Entry 8FUM (X-ray diffraction, 1.48 A resolution); this record covers chains A and B of the 8 polymer chains in the assembly.

== Chain A ==
Molecule: Amidohydrolase
From: Rhodococcus wratislaviensis NBRC 100605
UniProt: A0A402C2V4 (A0A402C2V4_RHOWR); residues 13-385 here correspond to UniProt positions 1-373 (UniProt number = residue number - 12)
Chain sequence (392 residues; numbered -6 to 385; the number before each row is that of its first residue; numbers below 1 keep their minus sign (Met-6 is residue -6)):
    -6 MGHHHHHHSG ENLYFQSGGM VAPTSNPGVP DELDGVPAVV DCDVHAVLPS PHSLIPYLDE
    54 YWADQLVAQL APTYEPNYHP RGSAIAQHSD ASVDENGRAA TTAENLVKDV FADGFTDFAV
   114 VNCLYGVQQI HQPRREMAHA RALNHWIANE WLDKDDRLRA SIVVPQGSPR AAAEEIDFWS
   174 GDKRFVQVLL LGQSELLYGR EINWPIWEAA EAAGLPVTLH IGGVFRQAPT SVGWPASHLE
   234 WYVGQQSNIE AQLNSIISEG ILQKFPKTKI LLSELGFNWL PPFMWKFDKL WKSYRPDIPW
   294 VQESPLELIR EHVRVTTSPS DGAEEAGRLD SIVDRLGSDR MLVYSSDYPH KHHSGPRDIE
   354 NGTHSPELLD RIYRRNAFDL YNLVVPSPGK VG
Disordered / not traced: -6 to 28, 379-385
Sequence notes: expression tag (-6 to 12)
Metal / ion sites: Fe ion: Asp36, His38, His213, Glu267, Asp340; Mg2+ near Gly107 (its only coordinating residue here)

== Chain B ==
Molecule: Amidohydrolase
From: Rhodococcus wratislaviensis NBRC 100605
UniProt: A0A402C2Q3 (A0A402C2Q3_RHOWR); numbering as in UniProt (aligned over 1-378)
Chain sequence (378 residues; numbered 1 to 378; the number before each row is that of its first residue):
     1 MTIIEHGSLG TLPAPSVTTG IVDADIHPVP QDGALEPYLD DRWKKHIREY GVRTTTGLQF
    61 ISEYPQMYGG AMRADAWPES GYPGSDRELL RTQLLDKHNI QLGVLQCLAP GGQTLNPAGQ
   121 ALNQELAAAL CRATNDWQLE HLVYPDPRMR AAIPVTFETP DYAVAEIERV GADPGVVAVL
   181 GTSKTLEPLG SRKYWPIYEA SVAQNLPIQF HLSQGGGHAN TGTGWTSYHT EYHTGHVQSF
   241 QSQLLSLVLS GTFDRFPTLK VMFVEGNVAH FAPLIQRMDY TWETLRGELP DLQRKPSEYI
   301 RDHIWASTQP IDEPEKPEHL AELLEEFCGD NVVFATDYPH FDFDDPETAF PRSFPVDLRD
   361 KILRGNGMRF FGVTNQAD
Disordered / not traced: 1-10, 374-378
Modified residues: Cys328 (S-hydroxycysteine; CSO)
Metal / ion sites: Fe ion site 1: Asp25, His27, His211, Glu265, Asp337; Fe ion site 2: Glu265, Asp337, His340 (together with 2-amino-2-hydroxymethyl-propane-1,3-diol); Mg2+: Pro290 (shared with 1 residue of chain D)
Reported in the primary citation:
  - Fe ion coordination through a water molecule: Asp342
  - mutagenesis - D342A: decreased catalytic activity

== Interface between chain A and chain B ==
Contacting residue pairs (150; chain A residue first):
  Ala77(A) - Thr284(B)
  Ile78(A) - Leu285(B)
  Gly185(A) - Thr223(B)
  Gln186(A) - Gly222(B)  hydrogen bond (side chain-backbone)
  Gln186(A) - Thr223(B)
  Ser187(A) - Thr223(B)  hydrogen bond (backbone-side chain)
  Leu189(A) - Thr223(B)
  Leu190(A) - Thr223(B)
  Leu190(A) - Gly224(B)
  Leu190(A) - Trp225(B)
  Leu190(A) - Thr226(B)
  Leu190(A) - Glu231(B)
  Arg193(A) - Ser227(B)
  Ile214(A) - Arg277(B)
  Gln220(A) - Ala219(B)
  Gln220(A) - Thr221(B)  hydrogen bond (side chain-backbone)
  Gln220(A) - Gly222(B)
  Gln220(A) - Thr223(B)
  Gln220(A) - Gly224(B)  hydrogen bond (side chain-backbone)
  Ala221(A) - His218(B)
  Ala221(A) - Gly222(B)
  Pro222(A) - Gly222(B)
  Thr223(A) - Gly222(B)
  Thr223(A) - Ser242(B)
  Ser224(A) - His218(B)
  Ser224(A) - Ala219(B)
  Ser224(A) - Asn220(B)
  Ser224(A) - Thr221(B)
  Ser224(A) - Gly222(B)
  Ser224(A) - Ser239(B)  hydrogen bond
  Val225(A) - Ser183(B)
  Val225(A) - Lys184(B)
  Val225(A) - Thr185(B)
  Val225(A) - Leu186(B)
  Val225(A) - Glu187(B)
  Val225(A) - Pro188(B)
  Val225(A) - His218(B)
  Val225(A) - Ser239(B)
  Val225(A) - Ser242(B)
  Val225(A) - Gln243(B)
  Gly226(A) - Leu186(B)
  Gly226(A) - Pro188(B)
  Gly226(A) - His218(B)
  Trp227(A) - Pro188(B)
  Ser230(A) - Glu288(B)
  Ser230(A) - Leu289(B)
  His231(A) - Leu285(B)
  His231(A) - Glu288(B)  hydrogen bond (backbone-side chain)
  Leu232(A) - Thr281(B)
  Leu232(A) - Trp282(B)
  Leu232(A) - Glu288(B)  hydrogen bond (backbone-side chain)
  Leu232(A) - Leu289(B)  hydrophobic
  Glu233(A) - Leu245(B)
  Glu233(A) - Ser246(B)
  Glu233(A) - Leu249(B)
  Tyr235(A) - Arg277(B)  hydrogen bond (backbone-side chain)
  Tyr235(A) - Thr281(B)
  Val236(A) - Leu245(B)  hydrophobic
  Val236(A) - Arg277(B)  hydrogen bond (backbone-side chain)
  Val236(A) - Met278(B)  hydrophobic
  Val236(A) - Thr281(B)
  Gly237(A) - Leu245(B)
  Gln239(A) - Gln241(B)  hydrogen bond
  Gln239(A) - Leu274(B)
  Gln239(A) - Arg277(B)
  Ser240(A) - Gln238(B)
  Ser240(A) - Gln241(B)  hydrogen bond
  Asn241(A) - Gly222(B)  hydrogen bond (side chain-backbone)
  Asn241(A) - Thr223(B)
  Glu243(A) - Gln238(B)
  Glu243(A) - Gln241(B)  hydrogen bond
  Ala244(A) - Thr221(B)
  Ala244(A) - Thr223(B)
  Ala244(A) - Gln238(B)
  Gln245(A) - Thr223(B)  hydrogen bond
  Asn247(A) - Thr230(B)  hydrogen bond (side chain-backbone)
  Asn247(A) - Glu231(B)  hydrogen bond (side chain-backbone)
  Asn247(A) - Thr234(B)  hydrogen bond
  Ser248(A) - Glu231(B)
  Ser251(A) - Tyr228(B)
  Ser251(A) - Thr230(B)  hydrogen bond
  Ser251(A) - Glu231(B)
  Glu252(A) - Ser227(B)  hydrogen bond
  Glu252(A) - Tyr228(B)
  Leu268(A) - Arg277(B)
  Gly269(A) - Arg277(B)
  Asn271(A) - Pro273(B)
  Asn271(A) - Gln276(B)
  Trp272(A) - Pro273(B)
  Pro275(A) - His270(B)
  Trp278(A) - Glu313(B)
  Trp278(A) - Pro314(B)  hydrophobic
  Trp278(A) - Glu315(B)
  Trp278(A) - His319(B)
  Trp278(A) - Leu323(B)  hydrophobic
  Lys279(A) - His233(B)
  Lys279(A) - Thr234(B)
  Lys279(A) - Val237(B)
  Lys279(A) - Asn267(B)  hydrogen bond
  Lys279(A) - Pro310(B)
  Phe280(A) - Thr230(B)
  Phe280(A) - Thr234(B)
  Lys282(A) - Pro310(B)
  Lys282(A) - Ile311(B)  hydrogen bond (side chain-backbone)
  Lys282(A) - Glu313(B)  salt bridge
  Leu283(A) - Thr230(B)
  Leu283(A) - His233(B)
  Leu283(A) - Thr234(B)
  Trp284(A) - Thr230(B)
  Ser286(A) - Tyr68(B)
  Ser286(A) - Phe341(B)
  Tyr287(A) - Tyr68(B)  hydrophobic
  Tyr287(A) - His229(B)
  Tyr287(A) - Thr230(B)
  Tyr287(A) - His233(B)  hydrogen bond
  Tyr287(A) - Phe341(B)
  Pro289(A) - Tyr68(B)
  Asp290(A) - Met67(B)
  Asp290(A) - Tyr68(B)
  Asp290(A) - Tyr228(B)
  Asp290(A) - His229(B)  hydrogen bond (side chain-backbone)
  Ile291(A) - Tyr228(B)  hydrophobic
  Ile291(A) - Thr230(B)
  Trp293(A) - Tyr228(B)
  Leu299(A) - Glu315(B)
  Arg303(A) - Glu315(B)  salt bridge
  Pro312(A) - Arg277(B)
  Pro312(A) - Tyr280(B)  hydrophobic
  Ser313(A) - Tyr280(B)  hydrogen bond
  Asp314(A) - Gln276(B)  hydrogen bond (backbone-side chain)
  Asp314(A) - Arg277(B)  salt bridge
  Asp314(A) - Tyr280(B)
  Gly315(A) - Gln276(B)
  Gly315(A) - Tyr280(B)
  Glu317(A) - Tyr280(B)
  Arg321(A) - Gln276(B)  hydrogen bond
  Arg321(A) - Glu326(B)  salt bridge
  Asp327(A) - Lys316(B)  salt bridge
  Asp327(A) - His319(B)  salt bridge
  Arg328(A) - His319(B)
  Arg328(A) - Glu322(B)  salt bridge
  Arg328(A) - Leu323(B)
  Arg328(A) - Glu326(B)  salt bridge
  Lys344(A) - Thr284(B)
  His345(A) - Tyr280(B)
  His345(A) - Thr284(B)
  His346(A) - Tyr280(B)
  His346(A) - Glu283(B)
  His346(A) - Thr284(B)  hydrogen bond (backbone-side chain)
  Ser347(A) - Tyr280(B)  hydrogen bond
Also at the interface, not in a pair above, chain A (68 interface residues in all): Ser76, Phe276, Ala316
Also at the interface, not in a pair above, chain B (61 interface residues in all): Ala269, Glu318

== Summary ==
Chain A and chain B form an interface of 68 and 61 residues respectively; the contacts include 28 hydrogen
bonds and 8 salt bridges. Among the polar pairs are Lys282(A)-Glu313(B), Arg303(A)-Glu315(B) and
Asp314(A)-Arg277(B). From the paper: D342A of chain B reduces catalytic activity; water-mediated Fe ion
coordination by Asp342(B).
Chain A is Amidohydrolase and chain B is Amidohydrolase, both from Rhodococcus wratislaviensis NBRC 100605;
the structure, AibH1H2 metalated with Fe in the presence of Tris, was determined by X-ray diffraction (same
publication as 8FUL, 8FUN and 8FUO).
